PDB entry 2JDL | X-ray diffraction, 2.20 A resolution | chains A and C

== Chain A ==
Protein: Ribosome-inactivating protein alpha-trichosanthin
Source organism: Trichosanthes kirilowii
Notes: EC 3.2.2.22
Reference sequence: P09989 (RIPT_TRIKI); residues 2-247 here correspond to UniProt positions 25-270 (UniProt number = residue number + 23)
Amino-acid sequence (247 residues; numbered 1 to 247; the number before each row is that of its first residue):
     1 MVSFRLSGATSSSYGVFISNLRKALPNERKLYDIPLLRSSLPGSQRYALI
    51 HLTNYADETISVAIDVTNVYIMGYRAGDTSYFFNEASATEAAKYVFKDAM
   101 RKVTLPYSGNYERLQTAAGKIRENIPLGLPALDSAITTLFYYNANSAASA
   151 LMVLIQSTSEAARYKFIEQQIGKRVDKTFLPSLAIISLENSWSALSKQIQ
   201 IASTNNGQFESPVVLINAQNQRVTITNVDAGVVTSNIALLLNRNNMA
UniProt features mapped onto this chain:
  - active site: Glu160
From the paper describing this entry:
  - conformationally variable residues (side-chain flip): Gln169, Lys173, Lys177
  - mutagenesis - K173A/R174A/K177A, V232K/N236D (17-fold): decreased catalytic activity
  - mutagenesis - K173A/R174A/K177A, V232K/N236D: abolished binding to ribosome

== Chain C ==
Protein: Acidic ribosomal protein P2
Amino-acid sequence (11 residues; row label = number of the first residue in the row):
     1 SDDDMGFGLFD
Not modelled in the structure: 1

== Chain A / chain C interface ==
Contacting residue pairs (33):
  Phe166(A) - Gly6(C)
  Phe166(A) - Leu9(C)  hydrophobic
  Phe166(A) - Phe10(C)  hydrophobic
  Gln169(A) - Asp2(C)  hydrogen bond
  Gln169(A) - Asp3(C)
  Gln170(A) - Asp3(C)  hydrogen bond (side chain-backbone)
  Gln170(A) - Asp4(C)  hydrogen bond
  Lys173(A) - Asp3(C)
  Lys173(A) - Asp4(C)  salt bridge
  Arg174(A) - Asp4(C)  salt bridge
  Ala184(A) - Phe10(C)  hydrophobic
  Leu188(A) - Phe10(C)  hydrophobic
  Ile216(A) - Phe10(C)
  Asn217(A) - Phe10(C)
  Ala218(A) - Asp4(C)
  Ala218(A) - Met5(C)
  Ala218(A) - Gly6(C)
  Ala218(A) - Phe10(C)
  Gln219(A) - Met5(C)  hydrogen bond (side chain-backbone)
  Gln219(A) - Phe7(C)
  Val223(A) - Asp11(C)
  Ile225(A) - Phe10(C)
  Ile225(A) - Asp11(C)
  Ala230(A) - Phe10(C)
  Ala230(A) - Asp11(C)
  Gly231(A) - Gly8(C)
  Gly231(A) - Leu9(C)
  Gly231(A) - Phe10(C)  hydrogen bond (backbone-backbone)
  Gly231(A) - Asp11(C)  hydrogen bond (backbone-backbone)
  Val232(A) - Leu9(C)  hydrogen bond (backbone-backbone)
  Val232(A) - Phe10(C)  hydrogen bond (backbone-backbone)
  Ser235(A) - Leu9(C)
  Asn236(A) - Leu9(C)  hydrogen bond (side chain-backbone)
Interface residues without a listed pair, chain A (20 interface residues in all): Leu215, Thr224
The authors on this interface:
  - residue pairs: Phe166(A)-Phe10(C) (hydrophobic contact), Gln169(A)-Asp2(C) (hydrogen bond), Gln170(A)-Asp3(C), Lys173(A)-Asp4(C) (salt bridge), Arg174(A)-Asp4(C) (salt bridge), Leu188(A)-Phe10(C) (hydrophobic contact), Leu215(A)-Phe10(C) (hydrophobic contact), Asn217(A)-Asp11(C), Ala218(A)-Met5(C), Gln219(A)-Met5(C), Gly231(A)-Asp11(C), Val232(A)-Phe10(C), Asn236(A)-Leu9(C) (hydrogen bond)

== Summary ==
Chain A and chain C form an interface of 20 and 10 residues respectively; the contacts include 9 hydrogen
bonds and 2 salt bridges. Among the polar pairs are Lys173(A)-Asp4(C), Arg174(A)-Asp4(C) and
Gln169(A)-Asp2(C). The authors report hydrophobic contacts between Phe166(A) and Phe10(C), Leu188(A) and
Phe10(C) and Leu215(A) and Phe10(C); hydrogen bonds between Gln169(A) and Asp2(C) and Asn236(A) and Leu9(C);
contacts between Gln170(A) and Asp3(C), Asn217(A) and Asp11(C) and Ala218(A) and Met5(C) among others. The
paper reports that K173A/R174A/K177A and V232K/N236D of chain A reduce catalytic activity; conformational
variability at Gln169(A), Lys173(A) and Lys177(A).
Chain A is Ribosome-inactivating protein alpha-trichosanthin (Trichosanthes kirilowii) and chain C is Acidic
ribosomal protein P2; the structure, Structure of C-terminal region of acidic P2 ribosomal protein complexed
with trichosanthin, was determined by X-ray diffraction, deposited together with 2JJR and 2VS6.
